Entry 3L2U (X-ray diffraction, 3.15 A resolution); this record covers chains A and C of the 4 polymer chains in the assembly.

[Chain A]
Protein: Integrase
Source organism: Human spumaretrovirus
UniProtKB: P14350 (POL_FOAMV); residues 1-392 here correspond to UniProt positions 752-1143 (UniProt number = residue number + 751)
Amino-acid sequence (395 residues; row label = number of the first residue in the row; numbers below 1 keep their minus sign (Gly-2 is residue -2)):
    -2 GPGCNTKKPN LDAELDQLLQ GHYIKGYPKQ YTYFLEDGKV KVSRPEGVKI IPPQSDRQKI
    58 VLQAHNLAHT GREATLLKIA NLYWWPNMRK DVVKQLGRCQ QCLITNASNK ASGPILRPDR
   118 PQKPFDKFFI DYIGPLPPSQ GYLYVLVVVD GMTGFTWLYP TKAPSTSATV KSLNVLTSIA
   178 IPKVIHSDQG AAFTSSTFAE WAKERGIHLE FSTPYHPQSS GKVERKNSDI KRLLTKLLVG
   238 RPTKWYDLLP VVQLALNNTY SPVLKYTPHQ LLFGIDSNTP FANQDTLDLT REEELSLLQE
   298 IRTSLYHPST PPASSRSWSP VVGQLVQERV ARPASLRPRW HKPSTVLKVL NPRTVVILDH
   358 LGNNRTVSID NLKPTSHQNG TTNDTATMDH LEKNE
Not modelled in the structure: -2 to 9, 375-392
Differences from the reference sequence: expression tag (-2 to 0); variant Ser217 (Gly968 in P14350), Gly218 (Ser969 in P14350)
Bound ions: Zn2+: His62, His66, Cys96, Cys99; Mg2+ site 1: Asp128, Asp185 (together with gs9137); Mg2+ site 2: Asp128, Glu221 (together with gs9137)
Ligand contacts: gs9137 (ELV; 6-(3-chloro-2-fluorobenzyl)-1-[(1S)-1-(hydroxymethyl)-2-methylpropyl]-7-methoxy-4-oxo-1,4-dihydroquinoline-3-carboxylic acid): Asp128, Tyr129, Asp185, Tyr212, His213, Pro214, Gln215, Glu221
Swiss-Prot annotation at these positions:
  - binding site (Mg(2+)): Asp123, Asp185
Reported in the primary citation:
  - binding site for gs9137: Pro214, Gln215
  - Mg2+ coordination: Asp128, Asp185, Glu221

[Chain C]
Molecule: 19-nt DNA strand
Sequence (19 nucleotides; numbered 1 to 19; the number before each row is that of its first residue):
     1 ATTGTCATGG AATTTTGTA

[Chain A / chain C interface]
Residue-residue contacts - 41 pairs, chain A then chain C:
  Ile112(A) - DG4(C)  phosphate contact
  Ile112(A) - DT5(C)  base contact
  Leu113(A) - DT3(C)  base contact
  Leu113(A) - DG4(C)  hydrogen bond to the phosphate
  Arg114(A) - DG4(C)  sugar contact
  Arg114(A) - DT5(C)  salt bridge to the phosphate
  Pro115(A) - DT3(C)  base contact
  Pro115(A) - DG4(C)  phosphate contact
  Pro115(A) - DT5(C)  phosphate contact
  Lys124(A) - DT3(C)  base contact
  His183(A) - DT3(C)  salt bridge to the phosphate
  Glu207(A) - DT2(C)  phosphate contact
  Glu207(A) - DT3(C)  base contact
  Phe208(A) - DT2(C)  phosphate contact
  Ser209(A) - DT3(C)  phosphate contact
  Thr210(A) - DT2(C)  phosphate contact
  Thr210(A) - DT3(C)  hydrogen bond to the phosphate
  His213(A) - DG4(C)  salt bridge to the phosphate
  Gln215(A) - DG4(C)  sugar contact
  Ser216(A) - DT3(C)  hydrogen bond to the phosphate
  Gly218(A) - DG4(C)  hydrogen bond to the base
  Gly218(A) - DT5(C)  sugar contact
  Lys219(A) - DT5(C)  sugar contact
  Lys219(A) - DC6(C)  salt bridge to the phosphate
  Arg222(A) - DG4(C)  base contact
  Arg222(A) - DT5(C)  hydrogen bond to the base
  Arg222(A) - DC6(C)  hydrogen bond to the base
  Arg222(A) - DA7(C)  hydrogen bond to the sugar
  Asp226(A) - DA7(C)  sugar contact
  Arg229(A) - DA7(C)  hydrogen bond to the phosphate
  Arg229(A) - DT8(C)  salt bridge to the phosphate
  Ser258(A) - DA7(C)  hydrogen bond to the phosphate
  Pro259(A) - DA7(C)  phosphate contact
  Pro259(A) - DT8(C)  base contact
  Val260(A) - DA7(C)  phosphate contact
  Leu347(A) - DA1(C)  base contact
  Leu347(A) - DT2(C)  base contact
  Asn348(A) - DT3(C)  hydrogen bond to the sugar
  Arg350(A) - DG4(C)  salt bridge to the phosphate
  Thr351(A) - DT3(C)  hydrogen bond to the sugar
  Thr363(A) - DA1(C)  base contact
Other interface residues (no listed pair), chain A (30 interface residues in all): Arg117, Glu221, Val353, Ser365

[In short]
The interface between chain A and chain C involves 30 residues on one side and 8 on the other, with 11
hydrogen bonds and 6 salt bridges. Polar pairs include Gly218(A)-DG4(C), Arg222(A)-DT5(C) and
Arg222(A)-DC6(C). From the paper: a binding site for gs9137 at Pro214(A) and Gln215(A); Mg2+ coordination by
Asp128(A), Asp185(A) and Glu221(A).
Chain A is Integrase (Human spumaretrovirus) and chain C is a 19-nt DNA strand; the structure, Crystal
structure of the Prototype Foamy Virus (PFV) intasome in complex with magnesium and GS9137 (Elvitegravir), was
determined by X-ray diffraction (same publication as 3OY9, 3L2Q, 3L2R, 3L2V and 3L2W).
